PDB entry 1WT5 | X-ray diffraction, 2.10 A resolution | chains A and C of the 4 polymer chains in the assembly

# Chain A
Name: Anti egfr antibody fv region
Organism: Homo sapiens
Notes: fragment: VH fragment; antibody fragment or engineered binder
Chain sequence (127 residues; row label = number of the first residue in the row):
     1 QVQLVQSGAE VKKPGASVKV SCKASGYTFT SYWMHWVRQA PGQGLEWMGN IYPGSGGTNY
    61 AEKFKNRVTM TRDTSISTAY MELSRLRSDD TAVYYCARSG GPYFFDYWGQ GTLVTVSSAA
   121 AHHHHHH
Disordered / not traced: 116-127
Disulfide bonds: Cys22-Cys96

# Chain C
Name: Anti egfr antibody fv region
Organism: Homo sapiens
Notes: fragment: VL fragment; antibody fragment or engineered binder
Chain sequence (122 residues; numbered 1 to 122; the number before each row is that of its first residue):
     1 DIVMTQSPLS LPVTPGEPAS ISCRSSQNIV HNNGITYLEW YLQKPGQSPQ LLIYKVSDRF
    61 SGVPDRFSGS GSGTDFTLKI SRVEAEDVGV YYCFQGSHIP PTFGQGTKVE IKRAAAHHHH
   121 HH
Disordered / not traced: 112-122
Disulfide bonds: Cys23-Cys93

# Chain A / chain C interface
Pairs across the interface (33; chain A residue first):
  Gln39(A) with Gln43(C), hydrogen bond
  Gly44(A) with Tyr92(C)
  Leu45(A) with Pro49(C), hydrophobic; Tyr92(C), hydrophobic; Phe103(C)
  Trp47(A) with Pro100(C), hydrophobic; Pro101(C)
  Tyr95(A) with Gln43(C), hydrogen bond; Gln47(C); Ser48(C); Pro49(C)
  Gly101(A) with Tyr37(C)
  Pro102(A) with Tyr37(C); Tyr54(C); Lys55(C)
  Tyr103(A) with Glu39(C); Leu51(C), hydrophobic; Tyr54(C), hydrophobic; Phe60(C)
  Phe104(A) with Tyr37(C), hydrophobic; Glu39(C), hydrogen bond (backbone-side chain); Tyr41(C); Phe94(C), hydrophobic; Gly96(C)
  Phe105(A) with Tyr41(C), hydrogen bond (backbone-side chain); Leu51(C); Phe94(C), hydrophobic; Phe103(C), hydrophobic
  Asp106(A) with Phe60(C)
  Trp108(A) with Ser48(C); Pro49(C), hydrogen bond (side chain-backbone)
  Gly109(A) with Ser48(C), hydrogen bond (backbone-side chain)
  Gln110(A) with Ser48(C), hydrogen bond (backbone-side chain)
Interface residues without a listed pair, chain A (17 interface residues in all): Val37, Glu46, Gly111
Interface residues without a listed pair, chain C (19 interface residues in all): Gln50, Gln105

# In short
17 residues of chain A face 19 of chain C across their interface, with 7 hydrogen bonds. Polar contacts
include Gln39(A)-Gln43(C), Tyr95(A)-Gln43(C) and Phe104(A)-Glu39(C).
Chain A is Anti egfr antibody fv region and chain C is Anti egfr antibody fv region, both from Homo sapiens;
the structure, The Crystal Structure Of A Humanized Antibody Fv 528, was determined by X-ray diffraction
together with 2Z4Q from the same study.
